3AJQ - chain A; structure by X-ray diffraction, 1.58 A resolution.

# Chain A
Molecule: Ferritin heavy chain
Organism: Homo sapiens
Notes: EC 1.16.3.1
Reference sequence: P02794 (FRIH_HUMAN); residues 1-182 here correspond to UniProt positions 2-183 (UniProt number = residue number + 1)
Sequence (182 residues; each row starts with the number of its first residue):
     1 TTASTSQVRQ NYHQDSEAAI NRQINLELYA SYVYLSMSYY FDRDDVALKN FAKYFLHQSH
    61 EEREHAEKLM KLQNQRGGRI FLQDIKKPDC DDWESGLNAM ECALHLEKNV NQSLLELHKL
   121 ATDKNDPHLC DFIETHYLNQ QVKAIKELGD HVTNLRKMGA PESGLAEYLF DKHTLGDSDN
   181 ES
Disordered / not traced: 1-4, 177-182
Construct notes: engineered mutation Q140 (Glu141 in P02794)
Metal / ion sites: Mg2+ site 1: E27, E62; Mg2+ site 2: Q58, E61; Mg2+ site 3 near Q83 (its only coordinating residue here); Mg2+ site 4 near E134 (its only coordinating residue here); Mg2+ site 5 near D150 (its only coordinating residue here)
UniProt features mapped onto this chain:
  - binding site (Fe cation): E27, E62, H65, E107, Q141
  - site: R22 (Essential for association with cargo receptor NCOA4)
  - modified residue: T1 (N-acetylthreonine), S178 (Phosphoserine), S182 (Phosphoserine)
Reported in the primary citation:
  - contacts within the chain: E134-Q140 (water-mediated contact), T135-Q140 (water-mediated contact), N139-Q140 (water-mediated contact)

# Summary
E27 and E62 coordinate Mg2+ site 1. Q58 and E61 coordinate Mg2+ site 2. Curated annotation (UniProt) lists 5
Fe cation-binding residues. The paper reports contacts within the chain involving Q140, E134 and T135 among
others.
Chain A is Ferritin heavy chain (Homo sapiens); the structure, Crystal structure of human H ferritin E140Q
mutant, was determined by X-ray diffraction, deposited together with 3AJO and 3AJP.
